5Y5S - chains L and H of the 36 polymer chains in the assembly; structure by X-ray diffraction, 1.90 A resolution.

[Chain L]
Molecule: Photosynthetic reaction center L subunit
Organism: Thermochromatium tepidum
Reference sequence: D2Z0P3 (D2Z0P3_THETI); numbering as in UniProt (aligned over 1-281)
Chain sequence (281 residues; numbered 1 to 281; the number before each row is that of its first residue):
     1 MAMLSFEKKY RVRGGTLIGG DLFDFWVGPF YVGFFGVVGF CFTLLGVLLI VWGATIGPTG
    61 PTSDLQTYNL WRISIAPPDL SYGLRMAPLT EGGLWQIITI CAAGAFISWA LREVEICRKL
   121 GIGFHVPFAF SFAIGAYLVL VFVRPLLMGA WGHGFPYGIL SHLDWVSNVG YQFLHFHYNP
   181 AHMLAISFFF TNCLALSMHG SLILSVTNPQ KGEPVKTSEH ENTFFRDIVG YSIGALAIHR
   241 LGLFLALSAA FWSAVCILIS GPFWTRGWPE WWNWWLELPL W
Unresolved in the structure: 1
Ion coordination: Fe ion: His199, His239 (shared with 3 residues of chain M)
Residues lining bound ligands:
  - bacteriochlorophyll a (BCL), molecule 1: Val47, Ile50, Phe106, Tyr137, Leu140, Phe155, Ile159, Leu160, His162, Leu163, Trp165, Val166
  - bacteriochlorophyll a (BCL), molecule 2: Phe106, Phe130, Ala133, Ile134, Ala136, Tyr137, Leu140, Trp165, Val166, Ser167, Val169, Gly170, Tyr171, Phe176, His177, His182, Ala185, Ile186, Phe189, Phe190, Ser253, Ala254, Cys256, Ile257
  - bacteriochlorophyll a (BCL), molecule 3: Val166, Tyr171, His177, Phe190
  - bacteriochlorophyll a (BCL), molecule 4: His177, His182, Met183, Ile186, Ser187, Phe190, Thr191, Leu194
  - bacteriopheophytin a (BPH), molecule 1: Phe42, Thr43, Gly46, Val47, Ile98, Cys101, Ala102, Ala105, Phe106, Trp109, Glu113, Val126, Ala129, Phe130, Phe132, Ala133, Tyr137, Phe155, Tyr157, Gly158, Ile159, His162, Phe189, Ala246, Leu247, Ala250
  - bacteriopheophytin a (BPH), molecule 2: Phe190, Cys193, Leu194, Ser197, Met198, Phe225, Ile228, Val229
  - menaquinone 8 (MQ8): Phe30, Phe40, Thr43, Leu44, Leu48, Trp109
  - Ubiquinone-8 (UQ8), molecule 1: Phe23, Phe34, Val37, Val38, Cys41, Phe42, Leu45, Ile100, Cys101
  - Ubiquinone-8 (UQ8), molecule 2: Phe35, Val38, Phe42, Leu84, Arg85, Met86, Trp95, Gln96, Thr99, Ile100, Ala103, Gly104, Ile107, Ser108, Val141, Phe142, Trp151
  - Ubiquinone-8 (UQ8), molecule 3: Pro180, Met183, Leu184, Ser187, Trp272
  - Ubiquinone-8 (UQ8), molecule 4: Leu184, Ser187, Phe188, Thr191, Ala195, Met198, His199, Leu202, Ile203, Glu221, Asn222, Phe225, Val229, Tyr231, Ser232, Ile233, Gly234, Ala235, Ile238, Leu241, Phe244, Leu245

[Chain H]
Molecule: Photosynthetic reaction center H subunit
Organism: Thermochromatium tepidum
Reference sequence: D2Z0P9 (D2Z0P9_THETI); numbering as in UniProt (aligned over 1-259)
Chain sequence (259 residues; each row starts with the number of its first residue):
     1 MSAGITHYID AAQITIWAFW LFFFGLIIYL RREDKREGYP LDSDRTERSG GRVKVVGFPD
    61 LPDPKTFVLP HNGGTVVAPR VEAPVAVNAT PFSPAPGSPL VPNGDPMLSG FGPAASPDRP
   121 KHCDLTFEGL PKIVPMRVAK EFSIAEGDPD PRGMTVVGLD GEVAGTVSDV WVDRSEPQIR
   181 YLEVEVAANK KKVLLPIGFS RFDKKARKVK VDAIKAAHFA NVPTLSNPDQ VTLYEEDKVC
   241 AYYAGGKLYA TAERAGPLL
Unresolved in the structure: 1-4

[Interface between chain L and chain H]
Contacting residue pairs - 76 pairs, chain L then chain H:
  Ala2(L) - Leu41(H)  hydrophobic
  Ala2(L) - Asp42(H)
  Ala2(L) - Ser43(H)
  Met3(L) - Leu41(H)
  Met3(L) - Asp42(H)  hydrogen bond (backbone-backbone)
  Leu4(L) - Gly38(H)
  Leu4(L) - Tyr39(H)  hydrophobic
  Leu4(L) - Leu41(H)  hydrophobic
  Ser5(L) - Gly38(H)  hydrogen bond (backbone-backbone)
  Ser5(L) - Pro40(H)
  Phe6(L) - Gly38(H)
  Lys8(L) - Leu100(H)
  Lys8(L) - Phe111(H)
  Lys9(L) - Val87(H)
  Lys9(L) - Phe111(H)
  Lys9(L) - Gly112(H)  hydrogen bond (backbone-backbone)
  Lys9(L) - Ala115(H)
  Lys9(L) - Ser116(H)
  Lys9(L) - Pro117(H)
  Tyr10(L) - Gly112(H)
  Tyr10(L) - Ala115(H)  hydrophobic
  Tyr10(L) - Ser116(H)
  Tyr10(L) - Pro117(H)
  Arg11(L) - Pro99(H)
  Arg11(L) - Leu100(H)  hydrogen bond (backbone-backbone)
  Arg11(L) - Phe111(H)
  Val12(L) - Pro99(H)
  Val12(L) - Leu100(H)
  Val12(L) - Phe111(H)  hydrophobic
  Val12(L) - Gly112(H)
  Val12(L) - Leu248(H)  hydrophobic
  Val12(L) - Tyr249(H)
  Arg13(L) - Phe92(H)
  Arg13(L) - Pro99(H)
  Arg13(L) - Leu100(H)  hydrogen bond (backbone-backbone)
  Arg13(L) - Val101(H)
  Gly14(L) - Ala255(H)
  Gly15(L) - Leu248(H)
  Gly15(L) - Ala255(H)  hydrogen bond (backbone-backbone)
  Thr16(L) - Ala255(H)
  Thr16(L) - Gly256(H)
  Thr16(L) - Pro257(H)
  Leu17(L) - Pro257(H)
  Leu17(L) - Leu258(H)  hydrogen bond (backbone-backbone)
  Leu17(L) - Leu259(H)
  Ile18(L) - Leu259(H)
  Gly19(L) - Leu259(H)
  Asp21(L) - Phe92(H)
  Asp24(L) - Pro99(H)
  Phe25(L) - Gly97(H)
  Trp26(L) - Gly97(H)  hydrogen bond (backbone-backbone)
  Trp26(L) - Pro99(H)  hydrophobic
  Arg118(L) - Leu248(H)
  Arg118(L) - Arg254(H)
  Arg118(L) - Gly256(H)
  Lys119(L) - Pro113(H)
  Leu120(L) - Pro113(H)
  Gly121(L) - Pro113(H)
  Thr207(L) - Phe67(H)
  Asn208(L) - Lys65(H)  hydrogen bond
  Pro214(L) - Val68(H)
  Pro214(L) - Leu69(H)
  Pro214(L) - Pro70(H)  hydrophobic
  Val215(L) - Phe67(H)  hydrophobic
  Val215(L) - Val68(H)  hydrogen bond (backbone-backbone)
  Val215(L) - Pro70(H)
  Thr217(L) - Phe127(H)
  Ser218(L) - Ser175(H)
  Ser218(L) - Glu176(H)
  Glu219(L) - Thr126(H)
  Glu219(L) - Phe127(H)  hydrogen bond (side chain-backbone)
  Glu219(L) - Ser175(H)  hydrogen bond
  His220(L) - Phe127(H)
  Asn222(L) - Glu176(H)
  Gly234(L) - Glu176(H)
  Ala235(L) - Glu176(H)  hydrogen bond (backbone-side chain)
Also at the interface, not in a pair above, chain L (39 interface residues in all): Gly20, Glu213, Leu236
Also at the interface, not in a pair above, chain H (44 interface residues in all): Glu37, Val55, Glu82, Pro102, Glu128, Lys132, Gln178, Ala244, Lys247

[Summary]
39 residues of chain L and 44 residues of chain H are in contact, with 13 hydrogen bonds. Polar pairs include
Asn208(L)-Lys65(H), Glu219(L)-Phe127(H) and Glu219(L)-Ser175(H). Chain L binds 4 copies of bacteriochlorophyll
a, bacteriopheophytin a, 4 copies of Ubiquinone-8 and menaquinone 8.
Here chain L is Photosynthetic reaction center L subunit and chain H is Photosynthetic reaction center H
subunit, both from Thermochromatium tepidum. Entry 5Y5S (Structure of photosynthetic LH1-RC super-complex at
1.9 angstrom resolution) was determined by X-ray diffraction.
